Entry 5L62 (X-ray diffraction, 2.80 A resolution); this record covers chains A and G of the 28 polymer chains in the assembly.

# Chain A
Name: Proteasome subunit alpha type-2
Source organism: Saccharomyces cerevisiae (strain ATCC 204508 / S288c)
Notes: EC 3.4.25.1
Reference sequence: P23639 (PSA2_YEAST); residue numbers follow UniProt; this construct covers 1-250
Amino-acid sequence (250 residues; numbered 1 to 250; the number before each row is that of its first residue):
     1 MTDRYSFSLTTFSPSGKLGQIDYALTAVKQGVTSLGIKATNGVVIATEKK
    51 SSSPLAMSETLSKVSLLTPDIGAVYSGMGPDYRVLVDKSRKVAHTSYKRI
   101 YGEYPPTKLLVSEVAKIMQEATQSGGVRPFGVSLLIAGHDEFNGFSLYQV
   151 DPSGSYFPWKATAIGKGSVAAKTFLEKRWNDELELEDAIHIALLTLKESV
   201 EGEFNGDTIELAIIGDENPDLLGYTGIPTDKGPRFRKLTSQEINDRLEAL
Bound ions: Mg2+: Met118, Pro152
UniProt features mapped onto this chain:
  - cross-link: Lys108 (Glycyl lysine isopeptide (Lys-Gly) (interchain with G-Cter in ubiquitin))

# Chain G
Name: Proteasome subunit alpha type-1
Source organism: Saccharomyces cerevisiae (strain ATCC 204508 / S288c)
Notes: EC 3.4.25.1
Reference sequence: P21243 (PSA1_YEAST); residues -8 to 243 here correspond to UniProt positions 1-252 (UniProt number = residue number + 9)
Amino-acid sequence (252 residues; row label = number of the first residue in the row; numbers below 1 keep their minus sign (Met-8 is residue -8)):
    -8 MSGAAAASAAGYDRHITIFSPEGRLYQVEYAFKATNQTNINSLAVRGKDC
    42 TVVISQKKVPDKLLDPTTVSYIFCISRTIGMVVNGPIPDARNAALRAKAE
    92 AAEFRYKYGYDMPCDVLAKRMANLSQIYTQRAYMRPLGVILTFVSVDEEL
   142 GPSIYKTDPAGYYVGYKATATGPKQQEITTNLENHFKKSKIDHINEESWE
   192 KVVEFAITHMIDALGTEFSKNDLEVGVATKDKFFTLSAENIEERLVAIAE
   242 QD
Not modelled in the structure: -8 to 1, 243
Bound ions: Mg2+: Thr8, Tyr119, Arg122, Met125

# Chain A / chain G interface
Pairs across the interface (63; chain A residue first):
  Asp3(A) - Tyr124(G)
  Tyr5(A) - Ile7(G)
  Tyr5(A) - Ala123(G)  hydrophobic
  Tyr5(A) - Tyr124(G)  hydrophobic
  Leu9(A) - Ile9(G)  hydrophobic
  Leu9(A) - Ala123(G)  hydrophobic
  Gln20(A) - Ile9(G)
  Gln20(A) - Phe10(G)  hydrogen bond (side chain-backbone)
  Tyr23(A) - Phe10(G)  hydrophobic
  Tyr23(A) - Ser11(G)
  Tyr23(A) - Pro12(G)  hydrophobic
  Tyr23(A) - Gly14(G)
  Ala24(A) - Phe10(G)  hydrophobic
  Thr26(A) - Pro12(G)
  Thr26(A) - Glu13(G)
  Ala27(A) - Gly14(G)
  Ser52(A) - Tyr153(G)  hydrogen bond
  Pro54(A) - Lys158(G)
  Pro54(A) - Glu174(G)
  Leu55(A) - Tyr157(G)
  Leu55(A) - Lys158(G)  hydrogen bond (backbone-backbone)
  Leu55(A) - Ala159(G)
  Leu55(A) - Thr170(G)
  Leu55(A) - Glu174(G)
  Leu55(A) - Phe177(G)  hydrophobic
  Ala56(A) - Gly156(G)
  Ala56(A) - Tyr157(G)  hydrophobic
  Met57(A) - Arg37(G)
  Met57(A) - Val155(G)
  Met57(A) - Gly156(G)  hydrogen bond (backbone-backbone)
  Met57(A) - Tyr157(G)
  Met57(A) - Lys158(G)
  Thr60(A) - Tyr146(G)
  Thr60(A) - Val155(G)
  Thr60(A) - Gly156(G)  hydrogen bond (side chain-backbone)
  Leu61(A) - Tyr153(G)  hydrophobic
  Met78(A) - Phe10(G)  hydrophobic
  Met78(A) - Leu16(G)  hydrophobic
  Pro80(A) - Gln117(G)
  Pro80(A) - Ala151(G)
  Pro80(A) - Gly152(G)
  Pro80(A) - Tyr153(G)
  Asp81(A) - Gln117(G)
  Arg83(A) - Ala113(G)  hydrogen bond (side chain-backbone)
  Arg83(A) - Asn114(G)
  Arg83(A) - Gly152(G)  hydrogen bond (side chain-backbone)
  Arg83(A) - Tyr154(G)
  Val84(A) - Asn114(G)
  Val84(A) - Gln117(G)
  Asp87(A) - Lys110(G)  salt bridge
  Asp87(A) - Asn114(G)
  Gly126(A) - Arg122(G)
  Gly126(A) - Ala123(G)  hydrogen bond (backbone-backbone)
  Val127(A) - Gln121(G)
  Val127(A) - Arg122(G)
  Arg128(A) - Thr8(G)
  Arg128(A) - Phe10(G)
  Arg128(A) - Leu16(G)
  Arg128(A) - Thr120(G)  hydrogen bond (side chain-backbone)
  Arg128(A) - Gln121(G)  hydrogen bond (backbone-backbone)
  Pro129(A) - Phe10(G)
  Phe130(A) - Gln121(G)
  Gly131(A) - Phe10(G)
Interface residues without a listed pair, chain A (31 interface residues in all): Met1, Thr2, Ser53, Ala121
Interface residues without a listed pair, chain G (33 interface residues in all): Leu173

# In short
31 residues of chain A face 33 of chain G across their interface; the contacts include 10 hydrogen bonds and 1
salt bridge. Among the polar pairs are Asp87(A)-Lys110(G), Gln20(A)-Phe10(G) and Ser52(A)-Tyr153(G). The Mg2+
site is built by Met118(A) and Pro152(A).
Here chain A is Proteasome subunit alpha type-2 and chain G is Proteasome subunit alpha type-1, both from
Saccharomyces cerevisiae (strain ATCC 204508 / S288c). Entry 5L62 (Yeast 20S proteasome with human beta5c
(1-138) and human beta6 (97-111; 118-133) in complex with epoxyketone ...) was determined by X-ray
diffraction, deposited together with 5L52, 5L54, 5L55, 5L5A, 5L5B, 5L5D and 30 further entries.
